5JJL - chains B and C of the 7 polymer chains in the assembly; structure by X-ray diffraction, 3.20 A resolution.

# Chain B (and C)
Protein: Transcription termination factor Rho
From: Escherichia coli O157:H7
Notes: EC 3.6.4.-; engineered mutation(s): N-terminal MGH insertion; chain C of this document is another copy of the same molecule, construct and numbering; everything in this record applies to it too
UniProt: P0AG32 (RHO_ECO57); residue numbers follow UniProt; this construct covers 2-417
Amino-acid sequence (420 residues; numbered -2 to 417; the number before each row is that of its first residue; numbers below 1 keep their minus sign (Mse-2 is residue -2)):
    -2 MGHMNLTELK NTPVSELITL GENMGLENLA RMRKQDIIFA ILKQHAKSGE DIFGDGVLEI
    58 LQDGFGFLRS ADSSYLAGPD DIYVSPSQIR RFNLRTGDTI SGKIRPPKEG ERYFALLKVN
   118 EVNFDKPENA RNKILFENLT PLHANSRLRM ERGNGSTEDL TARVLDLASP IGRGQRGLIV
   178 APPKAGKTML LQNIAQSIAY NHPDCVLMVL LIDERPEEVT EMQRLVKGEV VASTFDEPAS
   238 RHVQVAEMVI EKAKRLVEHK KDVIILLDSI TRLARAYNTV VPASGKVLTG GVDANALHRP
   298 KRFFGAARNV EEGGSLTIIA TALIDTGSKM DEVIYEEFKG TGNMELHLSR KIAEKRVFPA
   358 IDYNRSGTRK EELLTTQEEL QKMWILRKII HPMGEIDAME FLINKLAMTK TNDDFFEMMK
Disordered / not traced: -2 to 0, 22-29 (chain C: -2 to 0, 27-28)
Modified positions: Mse-2, Mse1, Mse29 (selenomethionine); Mse21, Mse147, Mse186, Mse205, Mse219, Mse245, Mse327, Mse341, Mse380, Mse390, Mse396, Mse405, Mse415, Mse416 (selenomethionine; parent Met)
Differences from the reference sequence: initiating methionine (-2); expression tag (-1 to 1)
Bound ions: Mg2+: Thr185 (together with ADP)
Residues lining bound ligands:
  - ADP / beryllium trifluoride, molecule 1: Thr158, Pro179, Pro180, Lys181, Ala182, Gly183, Lys184, Thr185, Mse186, Glu211, Arg212, Glu215, Leu320, Phe355
  - ADP / beryllium trifluoride, molecule 2: Lys336, Gly337, Arg366, Lys367, Glu369
UniProt features mapped onto this chain:
  - region: Gly61 to Arg66 (RNA-binding 1), Asp78 to Tyr80 (RNA-binding 1), Glu108 to Tyr110 (RNA-binding 1), Val284 to Gly288 (RNA-binding 2)
  - binding site (ATP): Gly169 to Gly174, Lys181 to Mse186, Arg212
  - site: Lys326 (RNA-binding 2)
What the authors report for this chain:
  - specificity-determining residues: Lys326 (proposed by the authors, not directly observed)

# Interface between chain B and chain C
Contacting residue pairs (65; chain B residue first):
  Pro180(B) - Glu333(C)
  Pro180(B) - Lys336(C)
  Pro180(B) - Gly337(C)
  Lys181(B) - Lys336(C)
  Lys181(B) - Glu342(C)  salt bridge
  Lys181(B) - Gly364(C)  hydrogen bond (side chain-backbone)
  Lys181(B) - Thr365(C)
  Lys181(B) - Arg366(C)
  Mse186(B) - Lys367(C)
  Asp210(B) - Lys298(C)  salt bridge
  Arg212(B) - Arg173(C)
  Arg212(B) - Lys336(C)  hydrogen bond (side chain-backbone)
  Arg212(B) - Gly337(C)  hydrogen bond (side chain-backbone)
  Arg212(B) - Thr338(C)  hydrogen bond (side chain-backbone)
  Arg212(B) - Gly339(C)  hydrogen bond (side chain-backbone)
  Arg212(B) - Arg366(C)
  Pro213(B) - Pro138(C)  hydrophobic
  Pro213(B) - Arg305(C)
  Glu214(B) - Pro138(C)
  Glu214(B) - Leu139(C)
  Glu214(B) - His140(C)
  Glu214(B) - Arg173(C)  salt bridge
  Thr217(B) - Pro138(C)
  Glu218(B) - His140(C)  salt bridge
  Glu218(B) - Lys367(C)  salt bridge
  Arg221(B) - Glu308(C)  salt bridge
  Phe232(B) - His295(C)
  Phe232(B) - Lys298(C)
  Phe232(B) - Arg299(C)
  Phe232(B) - Gly302(C)
  Asp233(B) - Arg299(C)  salt bridge
  Asp233(B) - Arg305(C)  salt bridge
  Glu234(B) - His295(C)
  Arg269(B) - Lys298(C)
  Arg269(B) - Glu334(C)  salt bridge
  Arg269(B) - Gly337(C)
  Arg272(B) - Glu334(C)  salt bridge
  Asn275(B) - Lys283(C)  hydrogen bond (backbone-side chain)
  Thr276(B) - Asn292(C)
  Gly287(B) - Val284(C)
  Gly287(B) - Leu285(C)
  Gly288(B) - Lys283(C)
  Gly288(B) - Val284(C)
  Asp322(B) - Glu333(C)
  Thr323(B) - Glu329(C)
  Thr323(B) - Val330(C)
  Thr323(B) - Glu333(C)
  Gly324(B) - Thr286(C)
  Gly324(B) - Val330(C)
  Ser325(B) - Leu285(C)
  Lys326(B) - Thr286(C)  hydrogen bond (backbone-side chain)
  Mse327(B) - Leu285(C)  hydrophobic
  Arg347(B) - Glu333(C)  salt bridge
  Arg347(B) - Lys336(C)
  Glu351(B) - Asn361(C)
  Glu351(B) - Arg362(C)
  Glu351(B) - His388(C)
  Lys352(B) - Lys385(C)  hydrogen bond (backbone-side chain)
  Lys352(B) - His388(C)
  Arg353(B) - Ser363(C)  hydrogen bond (side chain-backbone)
  Arg353(B) - Gly364(C)
  Arg353(B) - Glu368(C)  salt bridge
  Arg353(B) - Arg384(C)
  Arg353(B) - Lys385(C)
  Val354(B) - Lys385(C)
Also at the interface, not in a pair above, chain B (35 interface residues in all): Gln189, Glu211, Glu215, Val284, Ile393
Also at the interface, not in a pair above, chain C (38 interface residues in all): Ala165, Gly282, Lys326

# In short
Chain B and chain C form an interface of 35 and 38 residues respectively; the contacts include 9 hydrogen
bonds and 12 salt bridges. Among the polar pairs are Lys181(B)-Glu342(C), Asp210(B)-Lys298(C) and
Glu214(B)-Arg173(C). Bound to chain B: ADP / beryllium trifluoride. The paper reports the specificity
determinant Lys326(B).
Both chains are Transcription termination factor Rho (Escherichia coli O157:H7). Entry 5JJL (Rho transcription
termination factor bound to rU8 and 5 ADP-BeF3 molecules) was determined by X-ray diffraction together with
5JJI and 5JJK from the same study.
